8JH1 - chains B and C of the 3 polymer chains in the assembly; structure by X-ray diffraction, 2.89 A resolution.

[Chain B]
Molecule: CRISPR system endoribonuclease Csm6
Source organism: Thermus thermophilus HB8
Notes: EC 3.1.-.-
UniProtKB: Q53W17 (CSM6_THET8); residues 2-464 here = UniProt positions 2-464
Chain sequence (463 residues; row label = number of the first residue in the row):
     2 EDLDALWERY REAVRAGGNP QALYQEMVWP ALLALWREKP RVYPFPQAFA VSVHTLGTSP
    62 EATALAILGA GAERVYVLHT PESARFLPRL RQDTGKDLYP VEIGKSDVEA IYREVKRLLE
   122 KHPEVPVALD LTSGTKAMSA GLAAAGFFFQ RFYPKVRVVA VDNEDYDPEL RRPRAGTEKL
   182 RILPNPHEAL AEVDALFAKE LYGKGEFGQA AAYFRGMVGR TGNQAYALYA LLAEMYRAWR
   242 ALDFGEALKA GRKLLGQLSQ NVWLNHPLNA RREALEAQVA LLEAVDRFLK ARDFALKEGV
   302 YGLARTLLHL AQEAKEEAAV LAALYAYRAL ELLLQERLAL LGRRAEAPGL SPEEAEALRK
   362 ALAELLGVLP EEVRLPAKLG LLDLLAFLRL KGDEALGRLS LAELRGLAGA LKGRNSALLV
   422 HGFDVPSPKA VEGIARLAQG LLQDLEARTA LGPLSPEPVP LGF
Unresolved in the structure: 2
Construct notes: engineered mutation Ala-161 (Tyr in Q53W17)
UniProt features mapped onto this chain:
  - mutagenesis: Thr-133 (T133A: Wild-type ssRNase activity), Lys-137 (K137A: Wild-type ssRNase activity), Glu-332 (E332A: No ssRNase activity), Arg-415 (R415A: No ssRNase activity), Asn-416 (N416A: No ssRNase activity), His-422 (H422A: No ssRNase activity)
From the paper describing this entry:
  - binding site for the 4-nt RNA strand (chain C): Thr-59, Ser-60
  - catalytic residues: Thr-59, Ser-60
  - catalytic residues: Arg-415, His-422 (proposed by the authors, not directly observed)
  - mutagenesis - T59A, S60A, Y167A, R172A, R173A, E179A: unchanged catalytic activity on cA4
  - mutagenesis - T59A/S60A, K137A, Y167A/R172A/R173A: abolished catalytic activity on cA4
  - mutagenesis - E83A: unchanged catalytic activity
  - mutagenesis - N164A, R172A/R173A: decreased catalytic activity on cA4
  - mutagenesis - K137A: abolished binding to cA4
  - mutagenesis - N164A: unchanged binding to cA4
  - mutagenesis - T81A, N164A: increased catalytic activity on RNA
  - mutagenesis - T59A/S60A, K137A: abolished catalytic activity on RNA
  - mutagenesis - Y167A, R172A, R173A, E179A, R415A, N416A, H422A: abolished catalytic activity (ribonuclease activity)
  - mutagenesis - T81A: decreased catalytic activity

[Chain C]
Molecule: 4-nt RNA strand
Sequence (4 nucleotides; row label = number of the first residue in the row):
     1 AAAA

[Interface between chain B and chain C]
Pairs across the interface - 29 pairs, chain B then chain C:
  Tyr-25(B) / A3(C)  hydrogen bond to the base
  Leu-33(B) / A3(C)  base contact
  Leu-57(B) / A2(C)  base contact
  Gly-58(B) / A2(C)  base contact
  Gly-58(B) / A3(C)  phosphate contact
  Thr-59(B) / A2(C)  hydrogen bond to the sugar
  Thr-59(B) / A3(C)  hydrogen bond to the phosphate
  Ser-60(B) / A2(C)  sugar contact
  Ser-60(B) / A3(C)  hydrogen bond to the phosphate
  Ala-63(B) / A3(C)  sugar contact
  Leu-66(B) / A3(C)  base contact
  Thr-81(B) / A2(C)  hydrogen bond to the base
  Glu-83(B) / A2(C)  hydrogen bond to the base
  Lys-106(B) / A2(C)  base contact
  Thr-133(B) / A3(C)  sugar contact
  Ser-134(B) / A3(C)  hydrogen bond to the phosphate
  Gly-135(B) / A2(C)  sugar contact
  Gly-135(B) / A3(C)  phosphate contact
  Thr-136(B) / A2(C)  hydrogen bond to the sugar
  Lys-137(B) / A2(C)  salt bridge to the phosphate
  Val-162(B) / A3(C)  base contact
  Asn-164(B) / A4(C)  base contact
  Tyr-167(B) / A1(C)  phosphate contact
  Tyr-167(B) / A3(C)  sugar contact
  Tyr-167(B) / A4(C)  base contact
  Arg-172(B) / A1(C)  salt bridge to the phosphate
  Arg-173(B) / A3(C)  hydrogen bond to the base
  Pro-174(B) / A3(C)  base contact
  Glu-179(B) / A3(C)  hydrogen bond to the base
Other interface residues (no listed pair), chain B (26 interface residues in all): Glu-62, Ser-84, Met-139

[Summary]
The interface between chain B and chain C involves 26 residues on one side and 4 on the other; the contacts
include 10 hydrogen bonds and 2 salt bridges. Polar pairs include Tyr-25(B)/A3(C), Thr-81(B)/A2(C) and
Glu-83(B)/A2(C). From the paper: catalytic residues Thr-59(B), Ser-60(B) and Arg-415(B) among others; Y167A,
R172A and R173A of chain B, among others, abolish catalytic activity (ribonuclease activity); 16 substitutions
were tested in all.
Chain B is CRISPR system endoribonuclease Csm6 (Thermus thermophilus HB8) and chain C is a 4-nt RNA strand;
the structure, Crystal Structure of the Csm6 Y161A mutant from Thermus thermophilus HB8 in complex with
cyclic-tetraadenylate (cA4), was determined by X-ray diffraction, deposited together with 8JBB and 8JBC.
